Entry 6MPV (electron microscopy, 7.17 A resolution (low resolution: residue-level contacts below are approximate; hydrogen-bond / salt-bridge calls are withheld)); this record covers chains A and B of the 4 polymer chains in the assembly.

== Chain A ==
Protein: Cysteine-rich protective antigen
From: Plasmodium falciparum (isolate 3D7)
UniProtKB: Q8IFM8 (Q8IFM8_PLAF7); residue numbers follow UniProt; this construct covers 31-362
Sequence (332 residues; each row starts with the number of its first residue):
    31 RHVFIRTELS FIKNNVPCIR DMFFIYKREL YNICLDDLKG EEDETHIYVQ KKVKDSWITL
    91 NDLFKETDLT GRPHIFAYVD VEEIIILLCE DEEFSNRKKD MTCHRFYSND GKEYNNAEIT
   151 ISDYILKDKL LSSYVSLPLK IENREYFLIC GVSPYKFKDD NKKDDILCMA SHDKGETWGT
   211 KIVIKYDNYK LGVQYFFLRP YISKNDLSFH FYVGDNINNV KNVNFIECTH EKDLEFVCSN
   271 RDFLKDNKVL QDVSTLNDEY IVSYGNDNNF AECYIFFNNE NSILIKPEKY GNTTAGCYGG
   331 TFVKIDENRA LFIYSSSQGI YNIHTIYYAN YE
Not modelled in the structure: 123-125, 243-253, 320-322
Sequence notes: conflict Ala147 (Ser in Q8IFM8), Ala340 (Thr in Q8IFM8)
Cystine bridges: Cys48-Cys64, Cys119-Cys133, Cys180-Cys198, Cys258-Cys268, Cys303-Cys327

== Chain B ==
Protein: Reticulocyte binding protein 5
From: Plasmodium falciparum
UniProtKB: B2L3N7 (B2L3N7_PLAFA); residues 175-504 here = UniProt positions 175-504
Sequence (330 residues; row label = number of the first residue in the row):
   175 IIPHYTFLDY YKHLSYNSIY HKSSTYGKCI AVDAFIKKIN ETYDKVKSKC NDIKNDLIAT
   235 IKKLEHPYDI NNKNDDSYRY DISEEIDDKS EETDDETEEV EDSIQDTDSN HTPSNKKKND
   295 LMNRTFKKMM DEYNTKKKKL IKCIKNHEND FNKICMDMKN YGTNLFEQLS CYNNNFCNTN
   355 GIRYHYDEYI HKLILSVKSK NLNKDLSDMT NILQQSELLL TNLNKKMGSY IYIDTIKFIH
   415 KEMKHIFNRI EYHTKIINDK TKIIQDKIKL NIWRTFQKDE LLKRILDMSN EYSLFITSDH
   475 LRQMLYNTFY SKEKHLNNIF HHLIYVLQMK
Not modelled in the structure: 244-297
Sequence notes: conflict Cys203 (Tyr in B2L3N7)
Cystine bridges: Cys224-Cys317, Cys345-Cys351

== Interface between chain A and chain B ==
Pairs across the interface (32):
  Arg50(A) with Lys504(B)
  Arg102(A) with Gln502(B)
  Asp121(A) with Tyr499(B)
  Glu122(A) with Tyr499(B)
  Asn126(A) with Tyr499(B)
  Leu160(A) with Ile498(B)
  Pro184(A) with His495(B)
  Tyr185(A) with Gln389(B); Leu393(B); His495(B)
  Phe187(A) with Gln389(B); Glu487(B); Asn491(B)
  Lys188(A) with Asn385(B); Gln389(B)
  Leu221(A) with Gln389(B); Leu392(B)
  Gly222(A) with Gln389(B); Leu392(B); Leu393(B)
  Val223(A) with Asn396(B)
  Gln224(A) with Leu393(B); Leu397(B); Phe494(B); His495(B)
  Phe226(A) with Leu397(B); Met401(B); Ile498(B)
  Phe227(A) with Met503(B); Lys504(B)
  Tyr242(A) with Lys504(B)
  Tyr328(A) with Lys504(B)
Also at the interface, not in a pair above, chain A (20 interface residues in all): Ile49, Asp158
Also at the interface, not in a pair above, chain B (17 interface residues in all): Lys400

== Overview ==
20 residues of chain A face 17 of chain B across their interface.
Here chain A is Cysteine-rich protective antigen (Plasmodium falciparum (isolate 3D7)) and chain B is
Reticulocyte binding protein 5 (Plasmodium falciparum). Entry 6MPV (Cryo-electron microscopy structure of
Plasmodium falciparum Rh5/CyRPA/Ripr invasion complex) was determined by electron microscopy.
